8VO3 - chain A; structure by X-ray diffraction, 1.50 A resolution.

Chain A:
Protein: Pathogenesis related 10-10 C59S mutant
From: Papaver somniferum
Notes: engineered mutation(s): C59S
Chain sequence (158 residues; row label = number of the first residue in the row):
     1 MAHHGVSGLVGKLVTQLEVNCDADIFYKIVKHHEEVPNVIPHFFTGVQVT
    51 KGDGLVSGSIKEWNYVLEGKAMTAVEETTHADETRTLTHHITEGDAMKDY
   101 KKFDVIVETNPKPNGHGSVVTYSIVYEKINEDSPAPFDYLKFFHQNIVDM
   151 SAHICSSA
Disordered / not traced: 1-7, 34-36, 115-116, 158
Small-molecule neighbours: Papaverine (EV1; 1-(3,4-dimethoxybenzyl)-6,7-dimethoxyisoquinoline): Pro-37, His-42, Trp-63, Tyr-65, Ala-74, Glu-76, His-89, Ile-91, Ala-96, Phe-103, Val-105, Tyr-139, Phe-142, Phe-143, Asn-146
From the paper describing this entry:
  - conformationally variable residues (side-chain flip): Trp-63
  - binding site for Papaverine: Trp-63

In short:
Chain A binds Papaverine. From the paper: a binding site for Papaverine at Trp-63; conformational variability
at Trp-63.
Chain A is Pathogenesis related 10-10 C59S mutant (Papaver somniferum); the structure, Pathogenesis related
10-10 C59S mutant papaverine complex, was determined by X-ray diffraction, deposited together with 8VO1 and
8VO2.
